PDB entry 6S8N | electron microscopy, 3.10 A resolution | chains B and F of the 5 polymer chains in the assembly

== Chain B ==
Molecule: Lipopolysaccharide ABC transporter, ATP-binding protein LptB
From: Shigella flexneri
UniProt: E7T9E6 (E7T9E6_SHIFL); numbering as in UniProt (aligned over 1-241)
Amino-acid sequence (241 residues; row label = number of the first residue in the row):
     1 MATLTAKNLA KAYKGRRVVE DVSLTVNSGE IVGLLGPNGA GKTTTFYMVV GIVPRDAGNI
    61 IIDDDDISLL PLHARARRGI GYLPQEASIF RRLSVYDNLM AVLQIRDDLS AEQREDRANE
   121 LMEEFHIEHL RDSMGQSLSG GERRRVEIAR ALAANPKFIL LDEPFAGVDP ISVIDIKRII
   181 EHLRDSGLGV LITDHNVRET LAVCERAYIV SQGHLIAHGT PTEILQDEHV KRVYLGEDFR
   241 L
Not modelled in the structure: 1, 240-241
Residues lining bound ligands: decylubiquinone (DCQ; 2-decyl-5,6-dimethoxy-3-methylcyclohexa-2,5-diene-1,4-dione): Ile89, Phe90, Arg91, Met134, Gly135, Gln136, Ser137

== Chain F ==
Molecule: Lipopolysaccharide export system permease protein LptF
From: Shigella flexneri
UniProt: P0AFA1 (LPTF_SHIFL); residues 1-366 here = UniProt positions 1-366
Amino-acid sequence (366 residues; each row starts with the number of its first residue):
     1 MIIIRYLVRE TLKSQLAILF ILLLIFFCQK LVRILGAAVD GDIPANLVLS LLGLGVPEMA
    61 QLILPLSLFL GLLMTLGKLY TESEITVMHA CGLSKAVLVK AAMILAVFTA IVAAVNVMWA
   121 GPWSSRHQDE VLAEAKANPG MAALAQGQFQ QATNGSSVLF IESVDGSDFK DVFLAQIRPK
   181 GNARPSVVVA DSGHLTQLRD GSQVVTLNQG TRFEGTALLR DFRITDFQDY QAIIGHQAVA
   241 LDPNDTDQMD MRTLWNTDTD RARAELNWRI TLVVTVFMMA LMVVPLSVVN PRQGRVLSML
   301 PAMLLYLLFF LIQTSLKSNG GKGKLDPTLW MWTVNLIYLA LAIVLNLWDT VPVRRLRASF
   361 SRKGAV
Not modelled in the structure: 1, 134-246, 354-366
Sequence notes: conflict Val274 (Phe in P0AFA1)
Residues lining bound ligands:
  - decylubiquinone (DCQ; 2-decyl-5,6-dimethoxy-3-methylcyclohexa-2,5-diene-1,4-dione): Lys78, Thr81, Glu82
  - lipopolysaccharide fragment / Lauryl Maltose Neopentyl Glycol: Ile25, Cys28, Gln29, Val32, Arg33, Gln293, Leu297, Leu300, Leu304, Leu307, Leu311
  - Lauryl Maltose Neopentyl Glycol (LMN): Arg292, Gln293, Gly294, Arg295, Val296, Leu297, Leu300
Reported in the primary citation:
  - mutagenesis - P139D/F149D, F149D, R212E/Y230E, Y230E: abolished growth
  - mutagenesis - D129A/E265A, P139D, R212E: unchanged growth

== Interface between chain B and chain F ==
Contacting residue pairs (39; chain B residue first):
  Leu72(B) with Thr86(F); His89(F)
  His73(B) with His89(F); Leu93(F); Ser94(F)
  Ala76(B) with His89(F); Ala90(F); Gly92(F)
  Arg77(B) with Gly92(F)
  Tyr82(B) with Ala90(F)
  Pro84(B) with Ser83(F); Val87(F)
  Glu86(B) with Ser83(F), hydrogen bond
  Ala87(B) with Glu82(F)
  Ser88(B) with Ser83(F); Val87(F)
  Ile89(B) with Glu84(F)
  Phe90(B) with Ile3(F), hydrophobic; Glu84(F); Val87(F), hydrophobic; Met88(F), hydrophobic
  Arg91(B) with Tyr6(F), hydrogen bond (backbone-side chain); Glu82(F), salt bridge; Glu84(F), hydrogen bond (backbone-side chain)
  Arg92(B) with Tyr6(F), hydrogen bond (backbone-side chain); Arg9(F), hydrogen bond (backbone-side chain); Glu10(F); Lys13(F)
  Leu93(B) with Tyr6(F), hydrophobic; Arg9(F)
  Asp97(B) with Ile2(F)
  Met100(B) with Ile2(F), hydrophobic
  Ala101(B) with Ile2(F), hydrophobic
  Val102(B) with Cys91(F), hydrophobic
  Gln104(B) with Ile2(F)
  Ile105(B) with Gly92(F)
  Arg150(B) with Val87(F); Cys91(F)
  Ala154(B) with Cys91(F)
Also at the interface, not in a pair above, chain B (24 interface residues in all): Ile80, Gly81

== Summary ==
24 residues of chain B and 18 residues of chain F are in contact, with 5 hydrogen bonds and 1 salt bridge.
Polar contacts include Arg91(B)-Glu82(F), Glu86(B)-Ser83(F) and Arg91(B)-Tyr6(F). The paper reports that
P139D/F149D, F149D and R212E/Y230E of chain F, among others, abolish growth; D129A/E265A, P139D and R212E of
chain F leave growth unchanged.
Here chain B is Lipopolysaccharide ABC transporter, ATP-binding protein LptB and chain F is Lipopolysaccharide
export system permease protein LptF, both from Shigella flexneri. Entry 6S8N (Cryo-EM structure of LptB2FGC in
complex with lipopolysaccharide) was determined by electron microscopy (same publication as 6S8G and 6S8H).
